9FAX - chains B and A of the 10 polymer chains in the assembly; structure by electron microscopy, 2.90 A resolution.

== Chain B (and A) ==
Molecule: Gamma-aminobutyric acid receptor subunit beta-3
From: Homo sapiens
Notes: chain A of this document is another copy of the same molecule, construct and numbering; everything in this record applies to it too
UniProtKB: P28472 (GBRB3_HUMAN); residues 9-447 here correspond to UniProt positions 34-472 (UniProt number = residue number + 25)
Chain sequence (439 residues; row label = number of the first residue in the row):
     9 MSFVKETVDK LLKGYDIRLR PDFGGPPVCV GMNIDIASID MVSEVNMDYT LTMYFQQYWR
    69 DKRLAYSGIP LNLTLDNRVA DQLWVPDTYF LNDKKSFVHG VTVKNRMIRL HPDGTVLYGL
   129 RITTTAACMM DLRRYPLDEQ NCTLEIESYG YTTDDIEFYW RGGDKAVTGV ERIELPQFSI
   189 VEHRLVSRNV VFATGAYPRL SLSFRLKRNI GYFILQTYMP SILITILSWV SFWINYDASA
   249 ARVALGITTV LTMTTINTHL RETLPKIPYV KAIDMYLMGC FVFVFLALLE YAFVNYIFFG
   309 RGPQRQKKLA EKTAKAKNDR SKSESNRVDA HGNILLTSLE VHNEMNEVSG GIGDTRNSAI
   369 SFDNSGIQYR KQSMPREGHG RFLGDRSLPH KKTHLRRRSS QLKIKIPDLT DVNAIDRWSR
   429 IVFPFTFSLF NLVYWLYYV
Disordered / not traced: 310-418
Swiss-Prot annotation at these positions:
  - binding site (benzamidine): Asp95 to Tyr97, Glu155 to Tyr157, Phe200
  - binding site (4-aminobutanoate): Tyr97, Glu155, Tyr157, Thr202
  - binding site (histamine): Tyr97, Ser156, Tyr157, Thr202
  - glycosylation (N-linked (GlcNAc...) asparagine): Asn80, Asn149
Disulfides: Cys136-Cys150
Glycans and other covalent adducts: N-acetylglucosamine (NAG) linked to Asn80; glycan linked to Asn149
Ligand contacts:
  - phosphatidylglycerol (PGW; (1R)-2-{[(S)-{[(2S)-2,3-dihydroxypropyl]oxy}(hydroxy)phosphoryl]oxy}-1-[(hexadecanoyloxy)methyl]ethyl (9Z)-octadec-9-enoate): Asn217, Ile218, Gly219, Ile222, Met227, Leu231
  - 1,2-dilauroyl-sn-glycero-3-phosphate (PX2): Ile234, Trp237, Val238, Trp241, Arg428, Ile429, Pro432, Phe433

== Chain B / chain A interface ==
Contacting residue pairs (76; chain B residue first):
  Arg26(B) - Leu83(A)
  Arg26(B) - Asp84(A)  salt bridge
  Arg26(B) - Asn85(A)
  Arg26(B) - Arg86(A)
  Arg26(B) - Val87(A)
  Pro94(B) - Val111(A)
  Asp95(B) - Val111(A)
  Thr96(B) - Thr110(A)  hydrogen bond (backbone-backbone)
  Thr96(B) - Val111(A)
  Tyr97(B) - Val109(A)
  Tyr97(B) - Asn113(A)
  Phe98(B) - Arg129(A)  hydrogen bond (backbone-side chain)
  Leu99(B) - Arg129(A)  hydrogen bond (backbone-side chain)
  Asp101(B) - His107(A)
  Asp101(B) - Arg129(A)  salt bridge
  Lys102(B) - Asp48(A)
  Lys102(B) - Phe105(A)
  Lys102(B) - His107(A)
  Ser104(B) - Val109(A)
  Phe105(B) - Val109(A)  hydrophobic
  Tyr126(B) - Thr110(A)
  Leu128(B) - Thr110(A)
  Met137(B) - Glu182(A)
  Tyr157(B) - Tyr62(A)
  Tyr157(B) - Asn113(A)
  Tyr157(B) - Met115(A)  hydrophobic
  Tyr157(B) - Leu128(A)
  Tyr157(B) - Arg129(A)  hydrogen bond (side chain-backbone)
  Gly158(B) - Met115(A)
  Ser247(B) - Ala249(A)
  Ala248(B) - Ala248(A)  hydrophobic
  Ala248(B) - Ala249(A)
  Val251(B) - Ala249(A)
  Val251(B) - Leu253(A)  hydrophobic
  Ile255(B) - Leu253(A)  hydrophobic
  Ile255(B) - Thr256(A)
  Ile255(B) - Thr257(A)
  Val258(B) - Ile232(A)  hydrophobic
  Val258(B) - Leu235(A)  hydrophobic
  Leu259(B) - Thr256(A)
  Leu259(B) - Leu259(A)  hydrophobic
  Leu259(B) - Thr260(A)
  Thr262(B) - Thr260(A)
  Thr262(B) - Ile264(A)
  Asn265(B) - Gln224(A)  hydrogen bond
  Thr266(B) - His267(A)
  His267(B) - His267(A)
  Arg269(B) - Gln224(A)
  Arg269(B) - His267(A)
  Arg269(B) - Leu268(A)
  Arg269(B) - Thr271(A)  hydrogen bond
  Glu270(B) - His267(A)  salt bridge
  Glu270(B) - Glu270(A)
  Glu270(B) - Thr271(A)
  Lys274(B) - Tyr220(A)
  Lys274(B) - Thr271(A)
  Pro276(B) - Gln185(A)
  Pro276(B) - Tyr220(A)  hydrophobic
  Tyr277(B) - Pro184(A)  hydrophobic
  Tyr277(B) - Tyr220(A)  hydrophobic
  Val278(B) - Gly219(A)
  Val278(B) - Leu223(A)  hydrophobic
  Asp282(B) - Tyr220(A)
  Asp282(B) - Leu223(A)
  Asp282(B) - Gln224(A)
  Met286(B) - Leu223(A)
  Met286(B) - Gln224(A)
  Phe289(B) - Leu231(A)  hydrophobic
  Phe293(B) - Leu231(A)
  Phe293(B) - Leu235(A)  hydrophobic
  Leu296(B) - Leu235(A)  hydrophobic
  Ala300(B) - Val238(A)  hydrophobic
  Asn303(B) - Ile242(A)
  Asn303(B) - Asn243(A)  hydrogen bond
  Tyr304(B) - Trp241(A)
  Phe307(B) - Asn243(A)
Other interface residues (no listed pair), chain B (55 interface residues in all): Leu27, Phe31, Met55, Phe63, Asn100, Val106, Ile130, Phe200, Thr202, Ile275, Lys279, Met283, Val290, Gly308
Other interface residues (no listed pair), chain A (54 interface residues in all): Met9, Val12, Arg114, Arg117, Gly127, Thr131, Arg180, Met227, Pro228, Ile234, Thr263, Arg428

== Overview ==
55 residues of chain B face 54 of chain A across their interface; the contacts include 7 hydrogen bonds and 3
salt bridges. Polar contacts include Arg26(B)-Asp84(A), Asp101(B)-Arg129(A) and Glu270(B)-His267(A). Chain B
binds 1,2-dilauroyl-sn-glycero-3-phosphate and phosphatidylglycerol. Covalently linked N-acetylglucosamine: at
Asn80(B).
Both chains are Gamma-aminobutyric acid receptor subunit beta-3 (Homo sapiens). Entry 9FAX (CryoEM structure
of human full-length beta3gamma2 GABA(A) receptor in complex with Megabody25, doubly occupied GARLH4 and ...)
was determined by electron microscopy.
